Entry 4IFL (X-ray diffraction, 1.80 A resolution); this record covers chains X and P.

Chain X:
Protein: kelch-like ECH-associated protein 1
Source organism: Homo sapiens
Notes: fragment: Kelch domain
UniProtKB: Q14145 (KEAP1_HUMAN); residue numbers follow UniProt; this construct covers 321-609
Chain sequence (291 residues; numbered 319 to 609; the number before each row is that of its first residue):
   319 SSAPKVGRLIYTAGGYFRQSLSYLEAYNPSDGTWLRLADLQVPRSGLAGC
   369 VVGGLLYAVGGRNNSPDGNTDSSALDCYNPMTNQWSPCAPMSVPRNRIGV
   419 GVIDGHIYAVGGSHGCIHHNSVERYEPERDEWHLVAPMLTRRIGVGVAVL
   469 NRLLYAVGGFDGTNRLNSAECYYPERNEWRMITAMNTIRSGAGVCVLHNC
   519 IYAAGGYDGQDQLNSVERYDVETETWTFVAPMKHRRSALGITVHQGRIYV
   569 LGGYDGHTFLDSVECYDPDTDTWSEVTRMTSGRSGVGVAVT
Unresolved in the structure: 319-324
Cystine bridges: Cys434-Cys518
Sequence notes: expression tag (319-320)
Swiss-Prot annotation at these positions:
  - site: Cys434 (Sensor for electrophilic agents)
  - modified residue: Cys434 (S-cGMP-cysteine)
  - natural variant: Gly333 (G333C: In a NSCLC cell line), Gly350 (G350S: In a NSCLC cell line), Gly364 (G364C: In a lung adenocarcinoma cell line), Gly430 (G430C: In a lung adenocarcinoma patient), Ala522 (A522V: In a breast cancer sample)
  - mutagenesis: Tyr334 (Y334A: Loss of interaction with NFE2L2/NRF2. Strongly reduces repression of NFE2L2/NRF2-dependent gene expression. Loss of interaction with PGAM5), Arg380 (R380A: Loss of interaction with NFE2L2/NRF2. Abolishes repression of NFE2L2/NRF2-dependent gene expression. Impaired interaction with SQSTM1/p62), Asn382 (N382A: Loss of interaction with NFE2L2/NRF2. Strongly reduces repression of NFE2L2/NRF2-dependent gene expression. Impaired interaction with SQSTM1/p62), Arg415 (R415A: Loss of interaction with NFE2L2/NRF2. Abolishes repression of NFE2L2/NRF2-dependent gene expression. Loss of interaction with PGAM5. Does not affect interaction with SQSTM1/p62), His436 (H436A: Loss of interaction with NFE2L2/NRF2. Abolishes repression of NFE2L2/NRF2-dependent gene expression. Does not affect interaction with SQSTM1/p62), Phe478 (F478A: Abolishes repression of NFE2L2/NRF2-dependent gene expression), Arg483 (R483A: Loss of interaction with NFE2L2/NRF2. Abolishes repression of NFE2L2/NRF2-dependent gene expression. Loss of interaction with PGAM5. Does not affect interaction with SQSTM1/p62), Tyr525 (Y525A: Loss of interaction with NFE2L2/NRF2. Strongly reduces repression of NFE2L2/NRF2-dependent gene expression. Abolishes interaction with SQSTM1/p62), Tyr572 (Y572A: Loss of interaction with NFE2L2/NRF2. Strongly reduces repression of NFE2L2/NRF2-dependent gene expression. Loss of interaction with PGAM5. Abolishes interaction with SQSTM1/p62)

Chain P:
Protein: Nrf2 peptide
Chain sequence (16 residues; each row starts with the number of its first residue):
    69 AFFAQLQLDEETGEFL

How chain X and chain P interact:
Pairs across the interface - 27 pairs, chain X then chain P:
  Tyr334(X) - Glu82(P)
  Tyr334(X) - Phe83(P)  hydrogen bond (side chain-backbone)
  Ser363(X) - Glu82(P)  hydrogen bond
  Arg380(X) - Glu82(P)  salt bridge
  Arg380(X) - Leu84(P)
  Asn382(X) - Glu82(P)  hydrogen bond
  Asn382(X) - Phe83(P)  hydrogen bond (side chain-backbone)
  Asn387(X) - Leu84(P)
  Arg415(X) - Glu79(P)  salt bridge
  Arg415(X) - Thr80(P)
  Arg483(X) - Glu79(P)  salt bridge
  Ser508(X) - Glu79(P)  hydrogen bond
  Gly509(X) - Glu79(P)
  Tyr525(X) - Glu78(P)  hydrogen bond
  Tyr525(X) - Glu79(P)
  Gln530(X) - Glu78(P)  hydrogen bond (side chain-backbone)
  Ser555(X) - Glu79(P)  hydrogen bond (side chain-backbone)
  Ala556(X) - Glu79(P)
  Ala556(X) - Thr80(P)
  Tyr572(X) - Leu76(P)
  Tyr572(X) - Glu78(P)
  Tyr572(X) - Glu79(P)
  Tyr572(X) - Thr80(P)
  Tyr572(X) - Gly81(P)
  Phe577(X) - Thr80(P)
  Phe577(X) - Gly81(P)
  Ser602(X) - Thr80(P)  hydrogen bond (side chain-backbone)
Other interface residues (no listed pair), chain X (18 interface residues in all): Phe478, Gly527
Other interface residues (no listed pair), chain P (9 interface residues in all): Asp77

In short:
Chain X and chain P form an interface of 18 and 9 residues respectively; the contacts include 9 hydrogen bonds
and 3 salt bridges. Polar contacts include Arg380(X)-Glu82(P), Arg415(X)-Glu79(P) and Arg483(X)-Glu79(P).
Curated annotation (UniProt) lists 9 mutagenesis sites on chain X.
Here chain X is kelch-like ECH-associated protein 1 (Homo sapiens) and chain P is Nrf2 peptide. Entry 4IFL
(Crystal Structures of apo Keap1, Keap1-peptide, and Keap1-compound complexes) was determined by X-ray
diffraction.
